4TSF - chains B and F of the 9 polymer chains in the assembly; structure by X-ray diffraction, 3.20 A resolution.

[Chain B]
Protein: ATP synthase subunit alpha, mitochondrial
Source organism: Bos taurus
UniProt: P19483 (ATPA_BOVIN); residues 1-510 here correspond to UniProt positions 44-553 (UniProt number = residue number + 43)
Amino-acid sequence (510 residues; each row starts with the number of its first residue):
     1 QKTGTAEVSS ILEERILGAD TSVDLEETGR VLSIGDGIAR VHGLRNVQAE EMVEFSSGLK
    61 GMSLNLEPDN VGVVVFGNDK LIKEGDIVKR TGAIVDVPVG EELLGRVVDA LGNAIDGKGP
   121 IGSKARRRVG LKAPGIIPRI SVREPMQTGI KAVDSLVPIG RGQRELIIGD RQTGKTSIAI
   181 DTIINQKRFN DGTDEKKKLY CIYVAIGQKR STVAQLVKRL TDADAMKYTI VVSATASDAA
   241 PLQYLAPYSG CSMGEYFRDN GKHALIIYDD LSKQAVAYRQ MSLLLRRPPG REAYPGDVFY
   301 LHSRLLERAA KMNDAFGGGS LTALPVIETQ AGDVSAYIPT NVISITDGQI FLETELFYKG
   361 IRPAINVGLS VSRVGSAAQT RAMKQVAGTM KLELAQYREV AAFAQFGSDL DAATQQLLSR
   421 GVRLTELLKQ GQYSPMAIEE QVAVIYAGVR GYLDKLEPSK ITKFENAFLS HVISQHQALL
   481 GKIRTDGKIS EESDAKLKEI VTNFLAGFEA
Not modelled in the structure: 1-15, 403-412
Bound ions: Mg2+: Thr176 (together with ATP)
Ligand contacts: ATP (adenosine-5'-triphosphate): Asp170, Arg171, Gln172, Thr173, Gly174, Lys175, Thr176, Ser177, Phe357, Arg362, Pro363, Gln430, Gly431, Gln432
UniProt features mapped onto this chain:
  - binding site (ATP): Gln172, Gly174, Lys175, Thr176, Ser177, Gln430, Gln432
  - binding site (Mg(2+)): Thr176, Asp269
  - site: Ser370 (Required for activity)
  - modified residue: Gln1 (Pyrrolidone carboxylic acid), Ser10 (Phosphoserine), Ser22 (Phosphoserine), Ser33 (Phosphoserine), Ser63 (Phosphoserine), Lys80 (N6-acetyllysine), Lys83 (N6-acetyllysine), Lys89 (N6-acetyllysine), Thr91 (Phosphothreonine), Lys118 (N6-acetyllysine), Ser123 (Phosphoserine), Lys124 (N6-acetyllysine), Ser141 (Phosphoserine), Arg161 (Omega-N-methylarginine), Lys187 (N6-acetyllysine), Lys196 (N6-acetyllysine), Lys197 (N6-acetyllysine), Lys218 (N6-acetyllysine), Lys262 (N6-acetyllysine), Lys384 (N6-acetyllysine) and 6 more in UniProt
  - glycosylation: Ser33 (O-linked (GlcNAc) serine)

[Chain F]
Protein: ATP synthase subunit beta, mitochondrial
Source organism: Bos taurus
Notes: EC 3.6.3.14
UniProt: P00829 (ATPB_BOVIN); residues -1 to 478 here correspond to UniProt positions 49-528 (UniProt number = residue number + 50)
Amino-acid sequence (480 residues; row label = number of the first residue in the row; numbers below 1 keep their minus sign (Gln-1 is residue -1)):
    -1 QASPSPKAGA TTGRIVAVIG AVVDVQFDEG LPPILNALEV QGRETRLVLE VAQHLGESTV
    59 RTIAMDGTEG LVRGQKVLDS GAPIRIPVGP ETLGRIMNVI GEPIDERGPI KTKQFAAIHA
   119 EAPEFVEMSV EQEILVTGIK VVDLLAPYAK GGKIGLFGGA GVGKTVLIME LINNVAKAHG
   179 GYSVFAGVGE RTREGNDLYH EMIESGVINL KDATSKVALV YGQMNEPPGA RARVALTGLT
   239 VAEYFRDQEG QDVLLFIDNI FRFTQAGSEV SALLGRIPSA VGYQPTLATD MGTMQERITT
   299 TKKGSITSVQ AIYVPADDLT DPAPATTFAH LDATTVLSRA IAELGIYPAV DPLDSTSRIM
   359 DPNIVGSEHY DVARGVQKIL QDYKSLQDII AILGMDELSE EDKLTVSRAR KIQRFLSQPF
   419 QVAEVFTGHL GKLVPLKETI KGFQQILAGE YDHLPEQAFY MVGPIEEAVA KADKLAEEHS
Not modelled in the structure: -1 to 8, 475-478
Bound ions: Mg2+: Thr163 (together with ADP)
Ligand contacts:
  - ADP (adenosine-5'-diphosphate): Gly157, Ala158, Gly159, Val160, Gly161, Lys162, Thr163, Val164, Arg189, Tyr345, Pro346, Phe418, Ala421, Thr425
  - ATP (adenosine-5'-triphosphate): Ser355, Arg356, Met358, Asp359, Pro360, Tyr368
UniProt features mapped onto this chain:
  - binding site (ADP): Gly159, Val160, Gly161, Lys162, Thr163, Val164
  - binding site (ATP): Gly159, Gly161, Lys162, Thr163, Val164, Arg189
  - binding site (phosphate): Gly159, Val160, Gly161, Lys162, Thr163
  - binding site (Mg(2+)): Thr163, Glu188
  - modified residue: Lys74 (N6-acetyllysine), Lys111 (N6-acetyllysine), Lys148 (N6-acetyllysine), Lys209 (N6-acetyllysine), Lys214 (N6-acetyllysine), Thr262 (Phosphothreonine), Ser365 (Phosphoserine), Lys376 (N6-acetyllysine), Ser383 (Phosphoserine), Lys430 (N6-acetyllysine), Lys435 (N6-acetyllysine), Lys472 (N6-acetyllysine)
  - glycosylation: Ser56 (O-linked (GlcNAc) serine)

[Interface between chain B and chain F]
Residue-residue contacts - 91 pairs, chain B then chain F:
  Gly43(B) with Arg71(F), hydrogen bond (backbone-side chain)
  Leu44(B) with Arg71(F), hydrogen bond (backbone-side chain)
  Arg45(B) with Val70(F); Arg71(F)
  Asn46(B) with Val70(F)
  Val47(B) with Val70(F)
  Gln48(B) with Gly68(F); Leu69(F); Val70(F)
  Ala49(B) with Thr66(F); Glu67(F); Gly68(F), hydrogen bond (backbone-backbone); Leu69(F), hydrogen bond (backbone-backbone)
  Glu50(B) with Glu67(F)
  Asn65(B) with Val16(F); Ile17(F)
  Leu66(B) with Ala15(F); Val16(F), hydrogen bond (backbone-backbone); Leu69(F)
  Glu67(B) with Arg71(F), hydrogen bond (backbone-side chain)
  Pro68(B) with Val14(F); Ala15(F); Arg71(F)
  Asn70(B) with Arg71(F), hydrogen bond (backbone-side chain)
  Val71(B) with Arg71(F)
  Ile94(B) with Gly68(F)
  Lys132(B) with Asp64(F), salt bridge; Asn223(F); Glu224(F), salt bridge
  Ala133(B) with Asn223(F)
  Pro134(B) with Thr190(F)
  Gly135(B) with Thr190(F)
  Ile136(B) with Ile94(F), hydrophobic; Gly193(F); Asn194(F), hydrogen bond (backbone-side chain); Tyr219(F), hydrophobic
  Ile137(B) with Ile102(F); Asp103(F); Glu104(F); Tyr197(F), hydrophobic
  Arg139(B) with Thr190(F); Asn194(F), hydrogen bond (backbone-side chain)
  Ile140(B) with Asn194(F)
  Ser141(B) with Asn194(F)
  Arg164(B) with Arg189(F); Arg191(F)
  Arg287(B) with Ile17(F); Leu271(F)
  Pro288(B) with Ala270(F), hydrophobic; Pro276(F), hydrophobic
  Pro289(B) with Gly280(F)
  Gly290(B) with Val279(F)
  Arg291(B) with Val279(F); Pro313(F); Ala314(F); Asp316(F), salt bridge; Asp319(F), salt bridge
  Gly296(B) with Glu267(F)
  Asp297(B) with Glu267(F)
  Phe299(B) with Met222(F), hydrophobic; Arg260(F); Gln263(F)
  Tyr300(B) with Glu224(F); Pro225(F); Arg229(F); Glu267(F)
  Ser303(B) with Met222(F), hydrogen bond (side chain-backbone)
  Glu307(B) with Arg189(F); Thr190(F), hydrogen bond; Met222(F); Asn223(F)
  Phe316(B) with Glu104(F)
  Ser335(B) with Ala314(F); Asp315(F), hydrogen bond; Arg337(F)
  Thr340(B) with Ala158(F); Tyr311(F), hydrogen bond (backbone-side chain)
  Asn341(B) with Tyr311(F)
  Ile343(B) with Ala158(F), hydrophobic; Arg189(F), hydrogen bond (backbone-side chain)
  Ser344(B) with Arg189(F), hydrogen bond (backbone-side chain); Met222(F); Arg260(F)
  Ile345(B) with Arg189(F), hydrogen bond (backbone-side chain); Met222(F), hydrophobic
  Thr346(B) with Arg189(F), hydrogen bond (backbone-side chain)
  Asp347(B) with Arg189(F), salt bridge; Arg191(F), salt bridge
  Leu369(B) with Glu341(F)
  Arg373(B) with Phe424(F)
  Val374(B) with Arg191(F)
Also at the interface, not in a pair above, chain B (54 interface residues in all): Leu64, Arg128, Arg304, Ala336, Tyr337, Glu399
Also at the interface, not in a pair above, chain F (52 interface residues in all): Gly159, Gly187, Glu188, Asp195, Pro226, Ser266, Leu342

[Summary]
Chain B and chain F form an interface of 54 and 52 residues respectively, with 17 hydrogen bonds and 6 salt
bridges. Polar contacts include Lys132(B)-Asp64(F), Lys132(B)-Glu224(F) and Arg291(B)-Asp316(F). Ligands of
chain B: ATP. Chain F binds ATP and ADP.
Chain B is ATP synthase subunit alpha, mitochondrial and chain F is ATP synthase subunit beta, mitochondrial,
both from Bos taurus; the structure, The Pathway of Binding of the Intrinsically Disordered Mitochondrial
Inhibitor Protein to F1-ATPase, was determined by X-ray diffraction together with 4TT3 from the same study.
